2XNI - chains B and D of the 4 polymer chains in the assembly; structure by X-ray diffraction, 3.30 A resolution.

== Chain B ==
Molecule: NS3 protease
Organism: Hepatitis C virus
Notes: fragment: protease domain, residues 1-180
Reference sequence: C1KHZ7 (C1KHZ7_9HEPC); residue numbers follow UniProt; this construct covers 1-180
Chain sequence (198 residues; numbered -9 to 188; the number before each row is that of its first residue; numbers below 1 keep their minus sign (Ala-9 is residue -9)):
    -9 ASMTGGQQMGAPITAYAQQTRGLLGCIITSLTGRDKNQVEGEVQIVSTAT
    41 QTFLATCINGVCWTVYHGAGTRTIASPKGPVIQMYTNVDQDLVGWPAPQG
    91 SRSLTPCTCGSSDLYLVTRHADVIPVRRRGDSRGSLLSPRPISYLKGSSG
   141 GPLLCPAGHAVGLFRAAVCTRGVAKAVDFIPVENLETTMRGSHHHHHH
Not modelled in the structure: -9 to 27, 181-188
Construct notes: expression tag (-9 to 0, 181-188); conflict Thr40 (Ala in C1KHZ7), Leu153 (Ile in C1KHZ7)
Ion coordination: Zn2+: Cys97, Cys99, Cys145

== Chain D ==
Molecule: NS4A cofactor
Reference sequence: C9WU77 (C9WU77_9HEPC); numbering as in UniProt (aligned over 21-39)
Chain sequence (23 residues; each row starts with the number of its first residue):
    19 KKGSVVIVGRIVLSGKPAIIPKK
Not modelled in the structure: 19-20, 37-41
Construct notes: expression tag (19-20, 40-41)

== Chain B / chain D interface ==
Residue-residue contacts - 30 pairs, chain B then chain D:
  Val29(B) - Arg28(D)  hydrogen bond (backbone-side chain)
  Val29(B) - Ala36(D)  hydrophobic
  Glu30(B) - Val30(D)
  Gly31(B) - Ile29(D)
  Glu32(B) - Ile29(D)
  Glu32(B) - Val30(D)
  Glu32(B) - Leu31(D)  hydrogen bond (side chain-backbone)
  Val33(B) - Arg28(D)
  Val33(B) - Ile29(D)  hydrogen bond (backbone-backbone)
  Val33(B) - Leu31(D)  hydrophobic
  Gln34(B) - Gly27(D)
  Ile35(B) - Ile25(D)
  Ile35(B) - Val26(D)  hydrogen bond (backbone-backbone)
  Ile35(B) - Gly27(D)  hydrogen bond (backbone-backbone)
  Val36(B) - Val23(D)  hydrophobic
  Val36(B) - Val24(D)
  Ser37(B) - Val23(D)
  Ser37(B) - Val24(D)  hydrogen bond (backbone-backbone)
  Ser37(B) - Val26(D)
  Arg62(B) - Gly21(D)
  Arg62(B) - Val23(D)
  Thr63(B) - Gly21(D)
  Thr63(B) - Ser22(D)  hydrogen bond
  Thr63(B) - Val23(D)  hydrogen bond (backbone-backbone)
  Ile64(B) - Val23(D)
  Ala65(B) - Val23(D)  hydrogen bond (backbone-backbone)
  Trp85(B) - Val23(D)  hydrophobic
  Gly90(B) - Arg28(D)
  Leu94(B) - Leu31(D)  hydrophobic
  Ala111(B) - Ile29(D)  hydrophobic
Also at the interface, not in a pair above, chain B (23 interface residues in all): Thr38, Pro88, Val107, Thr108, Arg109, Leu144
Also at the interface, not in a pair above, chain D (14 interface residues in all): Lys34, Pro35

== Summary ==
The interface between chain B and chain D involves 23 residues on one side and 14 on the other; the contacts
include 9 hydrogen bonds. Polar contacts include Val29(B)-Arg28(D), Glu32(B)-Leu31(D) and Thr63(B)-Ser22(D).
Cys97(B), Cys99(B) and Cys145(B) coordinate Zn2+.
Chain B is NS3 protease (Hepatitis C virus) and chain D is NS4A cofactor; the structure, Protein-ligand
complex of a novel macrocyclic HCV NS3 protease inhibitor derived from amino cyclic boronates, was determined
by X-ray diffraction.
